6E0P - chains D and J of the 12 polymer chains in the assembly; structure by electron microscopy, 2.60 A resolution.

== Chain D ==
Molecule: Histone H2B type 1-J
Source organism: Homo sapiens
UniProt: P06899 (H2B1J_HUMAN); residues 0-125 here correspond to UniProt positions 1-126 (UniProt number = residue number + 1)
Amino-acid sequence (126 residues; numbered 0 to 125; the number before each row is that of its first residue; numbering starts at 0):
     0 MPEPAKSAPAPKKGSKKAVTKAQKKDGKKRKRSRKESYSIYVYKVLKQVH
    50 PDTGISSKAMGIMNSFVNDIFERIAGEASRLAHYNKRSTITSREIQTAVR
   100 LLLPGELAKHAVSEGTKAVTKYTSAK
Not modelled in the structure: 0-29, 125
Swiss-Prot annotation at these positions:
  - modified residue: Pro1 (N-acetylproline), Glu2 (ADP-ribosyl glutamic acid), Lys5 (N6-(2-hydroxyisobutyryl)lysine), Ser6 (ADP-ribosylserine), Lys11 (N6-(beta-hydroxybutyryl)lysine), Lys12 (N6-(2-hydroxyisobutyryl)lysine), Ser14 (Phosphoserine), Lys15 (N6-acetyllysine), Lys16 (N6-(beta-hydroxybutyryl)lysine), Lys20 (N6-(2-hydroxyisobutyryl)lysine), Lys23 (N6-(2-hydroxyisobutyryl)lysine), Lys24 (N6-(2-hydroxyisobutyryl)lysine), Lys34 (N6-(2-hydroxyisobutyryl)lysine), Glu35 (PolyADP-ribosyl glutamic acid), Ser36 (Phosphoserine), Lys43 (N6-(2-hydroxyisobutyryl)lysine), Lys46 (N6-(2-hydroxyisobutyryl)lysine), Lys57 (N6,N6-dimethyllysine), Arg79 (Dimethylated arginine), Lys85 (N6,N6,N6-trimethyllysine) and 6 more in UniProt
  - glycosylation: Ser112 (O-linked (GlcNAc) serine)
  - cross-link (Glycyl lysine isopeptide (Lys-Gly)): Lys5 (interchain with G-Cter in SUMO2), Lys20 (interchain with G-Cter in SUMO2), Lys34 (interchain with G-Cter in ubiquitin), Lys120 (interchain with G-Cter in ubiquitin)

== Chain J ==
Molecule: 145-nt DNA strand
Sequence (145 nucleotides; numbered 1 to 145; the number before each row is that of its first residue):
     1 ATCAGGAAGTTCATATAAAAGGCAAACGGAAGCATTCTCAGAATATTCTT
    51 TGTGATGATGGAGTTTCACTCACAGAGCTGAACATGCCTTTTGATGGAGC
   101 AGTTTCCAAATACACTTTTGGTAGAATCTGCAGGTGGATATTGAT

== Interface between chain D and chain J ==
Pairs across the interface - 15 pairs, chain D then chain J:
  Lys30(D) - DT103(J)  sugar contact
  Lys30(D) - DT104(J)  salt bridge to the phosphate
  Ser32(D) - DT103(J)  hydrogen bond to the phosphate
  Tyr42(D) - DA20(J)  sugar contact
  Tyr42(D) - DG21(J)  hydrogen bond to the phosphate
  Gly53(D) - DA20(J)  phosphate contact
  Ile54(D) - DA19(J)  sugar contact
  Ile54(D) - DA20(J)  hydrogen bond to the phosphate
  Ser55(D) - DA19(J)  phosphate contact
  Ser56(D) - DA19(J)  hydrogen bond to the phosphate
  Arg86(D) - DC39(J)  sugar contact
  Arg86(D) - DA40(J)  salt bridge to the phosphate
  Ser87(D) - DC39(J)  hydrogen bond to the phosphate
  Thr88(D) - DT38(J)  phosphate contact
  Thr88(D) - DC39(J)  hydrogen bond to the phosphate
Other interface residues (no listed pair), chain D (12 interface residues in all): Arg33, Lys85
Other interface residues (no listed pair), chain J (10 interface residues in all): DC27, DG28

== Summary ==
12 residues of chain D face 10 of chain J across their interface; the contacts include 6 hydrogen bonds and 2
salt bridges. Polar contacts include Ser32(D)-DT103(J), Tyr42(D)-DG21(J) and Ile54(D)-DA20(J).
Here chain D is Histone H2B type 1-J (Homo sapiens) and chain J is a 145-nt DNA strand. Entry 6E0P (Cryo-EM
structure of the centromeric nucleosome (Native alpha satellite DNA) in complex with a single chain ...) was
determined by electron microscopy (same publication as 6DZT, 6E0C and 6O1D).
